7K2V - chains P and A; structure by electron microscopy, 6.60 A resolution (low resolution: residue-level contacts below are approximate; hydrogen-bond / salt-bridge calls are withheld).

== Chain P ==
Molecule: 1-phosphatidylinositol 3-phosphate 5-kinase
Organism: Homo sapiens
Notes: EC 2.7.1.150; fragment: PIPK domain
UniProtKB: Q9Y2I7 (FYV1_HUMAN); residues 1-264 here correspond to UniProt positions 1822-2085 (UniProt number = residue number + 1821)
Sequence (264 residues; numbered 1 to 264; the number before each row is that of its first residue):
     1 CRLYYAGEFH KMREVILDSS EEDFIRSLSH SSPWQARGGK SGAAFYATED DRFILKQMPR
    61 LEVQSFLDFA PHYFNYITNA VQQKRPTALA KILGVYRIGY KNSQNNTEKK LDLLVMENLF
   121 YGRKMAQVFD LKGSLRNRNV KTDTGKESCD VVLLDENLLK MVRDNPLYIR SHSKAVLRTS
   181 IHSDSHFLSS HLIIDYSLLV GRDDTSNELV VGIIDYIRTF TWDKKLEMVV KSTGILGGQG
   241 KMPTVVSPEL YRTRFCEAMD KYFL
Curated features (UniProtKB/Swiss-Prot):
  - modified residue (Phosphoserine): Ser148, Ser232
Reported in the primary citation:
  - mutagenesis - S232E (2-fold): decreased catalytic activity
  - mutagenesis - S232A: unchanged catalytic activity
  - post-translational modification sites: Ser148, Ser232

== Chain A ==
Molecule: 1-phosphatidylinositol 3-phosphate 5-kinase
Organism: Homo sapiens
Notes: fragment: CCT domain
UniProtKB: E9PDH4 (E9PDH4_HUMAN); residues 47-483 here correspond to UniProt positions 491-927 (UniProt number = residue number + 444)
Sequence (453 residues; numbered 1 to 483; 30 numbers in that range are skipped by the numbering (no residue carries them; nothing is unmodelled there); the number before each row is that of its first residue):
     1 SSFQSTVDSD S
    42 ADQKEYLISD TGGQQLSISD AFIKESLFNR RVEEKSKELP FTPLGWHHNN LELLREENGE
   102 KQAMERLLSA NHNHMMALLQ QLLHSDSLSS SWRDIIVSLV CQVVQTVRPD VKNQDDDMDI
   162 RQFVHIKKIP GGKKFDSVVV NGFVCTKNIA HKKMSSCIKN PKILLLKCSI EYLYREETKF
   222 TCIDPIVLQE REFLKNYVQR IVDVRPTLVL VEKTVSRIAQ DMLLEHGITL VINVKSQVLE
   282 RISRMTQGDL VMSMDQLLTK PHLGTCHKFY MQIFQLPNEQ TKTLMFFEGC PQHLGCTIKL
   342 RGGSDYELAR VKEILIFMIC VAYHSQLEIS FLMDEFAMPP TLMQNPSFHS LIEGRGHEGA
   402 VQEQYGGGSI PWDPDIPPES LPCDDSSLLE LRIVFEKGEQ ENKNLPQAVA SVKHQEHSTT
   462 ACPAGLPCAF FAPVPESLLP LP
Disordered / not traced: 42-44
Differences from the reference sequence: expression tag (1-11, 42-46)

== How chain P and chain A interact ==
Contacting residue pairs - 2 pairs, chain P then chain A:
  Arg163(P) with Glu75(A)
  Lys261(P) with Glu46(A)

== Summary ==
Chain P and chain A each contribute 2 residues to their interface. The paper reports that S232E of chain P
reduces catalytic activity; modification sites Ser148(P) and Ser232(P).
Here chain P is 1-phosphatidylinositol 3-phosphate 5-kinase and chain A is 1-phosphatidylinositol 3-phosphate
5-kinase, both from Homo sapiens. Entry 7K2V (PIKfyve/Fig4/Vac14 complex centered on PIKfyve - map2) was
determined by electron microscopy together with 7K1W and 7K1Y from the same study.
